4X4R - chains A and B; structure by X-ray diffraction, 3.20 A resolution.

== Chain A ==
Name: CCA-adding enzyme
Source organism: Archaeoglobus fulgidus
Notes: EC 2.7.7.72; fragment: A. fulgidus CCA-adding enzyme
Reference sequence: O28126 (CCA_ARCFU); numbering as in UniProt (aligned over 1-437)
Chain sequence (457 residues; row label = number of the first residue in the row):
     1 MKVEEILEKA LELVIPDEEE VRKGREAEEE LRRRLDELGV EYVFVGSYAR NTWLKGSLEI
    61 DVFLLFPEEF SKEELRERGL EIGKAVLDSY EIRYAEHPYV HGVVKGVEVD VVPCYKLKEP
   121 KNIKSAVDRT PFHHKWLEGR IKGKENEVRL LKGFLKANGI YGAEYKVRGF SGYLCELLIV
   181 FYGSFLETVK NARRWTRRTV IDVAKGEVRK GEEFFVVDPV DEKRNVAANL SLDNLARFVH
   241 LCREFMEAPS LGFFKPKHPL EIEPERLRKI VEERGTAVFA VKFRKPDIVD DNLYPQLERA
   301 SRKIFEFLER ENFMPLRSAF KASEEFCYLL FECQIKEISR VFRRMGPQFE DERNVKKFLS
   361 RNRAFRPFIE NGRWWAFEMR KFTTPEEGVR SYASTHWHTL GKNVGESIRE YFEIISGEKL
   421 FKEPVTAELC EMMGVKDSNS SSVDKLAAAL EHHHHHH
Not modelled in the structure: 444-457
Differences from the reference sequence: expression tag (438-457)
UniProt features mapped onto this chain:
  - binding site (ATP): Ser-47, Arg-50, His-133, Lys-152, Tyr-161
  - binding site (CTP): Ser-47, Arg-50, His-133, Lys-152, Tyr-161
  - binding site (Mg(2+)): Glu-59, Asp-61, Asp-110
  - mutagenesis: Arg-50 (R50A: High decrease in both AMP and CMP incorporation), Asp-110 (D110A: High decrease in both AMP and CMP incorporation), His-133 (H133A: No decrease in both AMP and CMP incorporation), Arg-299 to Arg-302 (Does not affect the CCA tRNA nucleotidyltransferase activity, while the CCACCA tRNA nucleotidyltransferase activity is strongly reduced)
Ion coordination: Mg2+: Asp-61 (together with AMP-CPP)
Ligand contacts: AMP-CPP (APC; diphosphomethylphosphonic acid adenosyl ester): Gly-46, Ser-47, Arg-50, Trp-53, Glu-59, Asp-61, Thr-130, His-133, Lys-152, Tyr-161, Ala-163, Ser-171, Gly-172, Tyr-173, Arg-224
Reported in the primary citation:
  - mutagenesis - R299A/R302A (10-100x): decreased catalytic activity on unstable arginyl-tRNATCG minihelix
  - catalytic residues: Asp-110, Arg-224 (citing earlier work)

== Chain B ==
Molecule: G70A tRNA minihelix ending in CCACC
Sequence (37 nucleotides; row label = number of the first residue in the row):
     1 GGCCGCGGCA GGUUCGAGUC CUGCCGCGAU CGCCACC
Not modelled in the structure: 29-30
Ligand contacts: AMP-CPP (APC; diphosphomethylphosphonic acid adenosyl ester): A35, C36, C37

== Interface between chain A and chain B ==
Pairs across the interface (56):
  Asp-61(A) / C37(B)  phosphate contact
  Phe-63(A) / C37(B)  base contact
  Tyr-94(A) / C36(B)  base contact
  Ala-95(A) / C36(B)  hydrogen bond to the base
  Glu-96(A) / A35(B)  base contact
  Glu-96(A) / C36(B)  hydrogen bond to the base
  His-97(A) / C36(B)  hydrogen bond to the base
  Tyr-99(A) / C36(B)  hydrogen bond to the sugar
  Tyr-99(A) / C37(B)  sugar contact
  Asp-110(A) / C37(B)  phosphate contact
  Val-112(A) / C37(B)  phosphate contact
  Lys-124(A) / C31(B)  base contact
  Ala-126(A) / C36(B)  base contact
  Val-127(A) / C37(B)  base contact
  Thr-130(A) / C37(B)  hydrogen bond to the base
  Ala-163(A) / A35(B)  sugar contact
  Glu-164(A) / A35(B)  phosphate contact
  Tyr-165(A) / G1(B)  base contact
  Tyr-165(A) / G2(B)  hydrogen bond to the base
  Tyr-165(A) / C34(B)  hydrogen bond to the base
  Tyr-165(A) / A35(B)  sugar contact
  Arg-224(A) / C34(B)  salt bridge to the phosphate
  Arg-224(A) / A35(B)  salt bridge to the phosphate
  Ala-228(A) / C34(B)  sugar contact
  Asn-229(A) / C34(B)  hydrogen bond to the sugar
  Asn-229(A) / A35(B)  sugar contact
  Asp-291(A) / A35(B)  hydrogen bond to the sugar
  Asp-291(A) / C36(B)  sugar contact
  Asn-292(A) / G1(B)  hydrogen bond to the sugar
  Asn-292(A) / A35(B)  base contact
  Pro-295(A) / G2(B)  sugar contact
  Gln-296(A) / G1(B)  hydrogen bond to the sugar
  Gln-296(A) / G2(B)  sugar contact
  Arg-299(A) / C3(B)  salt bridge to the phosphate
  Arg-302(A) / C3(B)  salt bridge to the phosphate
  Lys-303(A) / U22(B)  salt bridge to the phosphate
  Arg-310(A) / C21(B)  sugar contact
  Arg-344(A) / U14(B)  salt bridge to the phosphate
  Met-345(A) / C15(B)  base contact
  Gly-346(A) / C15(B)  base contact
  Pro-347(A) / C15(B)  base contact
  Asn-354(A) / C15(B)  hydrogen bond to the sugar
  Phe-358(A) / C15(B)  phosphate contact
  Arg-361(A) / U14(B)  salt bridge to the phosphate
  Arg-361(A) / C15(B)  salt bridge to the phosphate
  Arg-363(A) / C15(B)  salt bridge to the phosphate
  Tyr-392(A) / U22(B)  phosphate contact
  His-396(A) / C21(B)  sugar contact
  His-396(A) / U22(B)  sugar contact
  His-398(A) / G23(B)  salt bridge to the phosphate
  His-398(A) / C24(B)  salt bridge to the phosphate
  Thr-399(A) / U22(B)  phosphate contact
  Thr-399(A) / G23(B)  hydrogen bond to the phosphate
  Gly-401(A) / G2(B)  phosphate contact
  Lys-402(A) / G1(B)  phosphate contact
  Lys-402(A) / G2(B)  hydrogen bond to the phosphate
Interface residues without a listed pair, chain A (47 interface residues in all): Lys-72, Arg-93, Asn-122, Lys-357, Arg-373, Asn-403
Interface residues without a listed pair, chain B (17 interface residues in all): U13, G16, C20

== In short ==
47 residues of chain A and 17 residues of chain B are in contact, with 14 hydrogen bonds and 11 salt bridges.
Polar contacts include Ala-95(A)/C36(B), Glu-96(A)/C36(B) and His-97(A)/C36(B). AMP-CPP is bound between chain
A and chain B. From the paper: catalytic residues Asp-110(A) and Arg-224(A); R299A/R302A of chain A reduce
catalytic activity on unstable arginyl-tRNATCG minihelix.
Here chain A is CCA-adding enzyme (Archaeoglobus fulgidus) and chain B is G70A tRNA minihelix ending in CCACC.
Entry 4X4R (Crystal structure of the A.fulgidus CCA-adding enzyme in complex with a G70A arginyl-tRNA
minihelix ending in ...) was determined by X-ray diffraction (same publication as 4X4N, 4X4O, 4X4P, 4X4Q,
4X4S, 4X4T, 4X4U and 4X4V).
